PDB entry 8CVO | electron microscopy, 2.95 A resolution | chains A and G of the 9 polymer chains in the assembly

Chain A:
Molecule: 16S ribosomal RNA
From: Cutibacterium acnes
Sequence (1537 nucleotides; row label = number of the first residue in the row):
     1 UUUUUCAUUG GAGAGUUUGA UCCUGGCUCA GGACGAACGC UGGCGGCGUG CUUAACACAU
    61 GCAAGUCGAA CGGAAAGGCC CUGCUUUUGU GGGGUGCUCG AGUGGCGAAC GGGUGAGUAA
   121 CACGUGAGUA ACCUGCCCUU GACUUUGGGA UAACUUCAGG AAACUGGGGC UAAUACCGGA
   181 UAGGAGCUCC UGCUGCAUGG UGGGGGUUGG AAAGUUUCGG CGGUUGGGGA UGGACUCGCG
   241 GCUUAUCAGC UUGUUGGUGG GGUAGUGGCU UACCAAGGCU UUGACGGGUA GCCGGCCUGA
   301 GAGGGUGACC GGCCACAUUG GGACUGAGAU ACGGCCCAGA CUCCUACGGG AGGCAGCAGU
   361 GGGGAAUAUU GCACAAUGGG CGGAAGCCUG AUGCAGCAAC GCCGCGUGCG GGAUGACGGC
   421 CUUCGGGUUG UAAACCGCUU UCGCCUGUGA CGAAGCGUGA GUGACGGUAA UGGGUAAAGA
   481 AGCACCGGCU AACUACGUGC CAGCAGCCXC GGUGAUACGU AGGGUGCGAG CGUUGUCCGG
   541 AUUUAUUGGG CGUAAAGGGC UCGUAGGUGG UUGAUCGCGU CGGAAGUGUA AUCUUGGGGC
   601 UUAACCCUGA GCGUGCUUUC GAUACGGGUU GACUUGAGGA AGGUAGGGGA GAAUGGAAUU
   661 CCUGGUGGAG CGGUGGAAUG CGCAGAUAUC AGGAGGAACA CCAGUGGCGA AGGCGGUUCU
   721 CUGGGCCUUU CCUGACGCUG AGGAGCGAAA GCGUGGGGAG CGAACAGGCU UAGAUACCCU
   781 GGUAGUCCAC GCUGUAAACG GUGGGUACUA GGUGUGGGGU CCAUUCCACG GGUUCCGUGC
   841 CGUAGCUAAC GCUUUAAGUA CCCCGCCUGG GGAGUACGGC CGCAAGGCUA AAACUCAAAG
   901 GAAUUGACGG GGCCCCGCAC AAGCGGCGGA GCAUGCGGAU UAAUUCGAUG XAACGCGUAG
   961 AACCUUACCU GGGUUUGACA UGGAUCGGGA GUGCUCAGAG AUGGGUGUGC CUCUUUUGGG
  1021 GUCGGUUCAC AGGUGGUGCA UGGCUGUCGU CAGCUCGUGU CGUGAGAUGU UGGGUUAAGU
  1081 CCCGCAACGA GCGCAACCCU UGUUCACUGU UGCCAGCACG UUAUGGUGGG GACUCAGUGG
  1141 AGACCGCCGG GGUCAACUCG GAGGAAGGUG GGGAUGACGU CAAGUCAUCA UGCCCCUUAU
  1201 GUCCAGGGCU UCACGCAUGC UACAAUGGCU GGUACAGAGA GUGGCGAGCC UGUGAGGGUG
  1261 AGCGAAUCUC GGAAAGCCGG UCUCAGUUCG GAUUGGGGUC UGCAACUCGA CCUCAUGAAG
  1321 UCGGAGUCGC UAGUAAUCGC AGAUCAGCAA CGCUGCGGUG AAUACGUUCC CGGGGCUUGU
  1381 ACACACXGCC XGUXAAGUCA UGAAAGUUGG UAACACCCGA AGCCGGUGGC CUAACCGUUG
  1441 UGGGGGAGCC GUCGAAGGUG GGACUGGUGA UUAGGACUAA GUCGUAACAA GGUAGCCGUA
  1501 CCGGAAGGUG CGGCUGGAUC ACCUCCUUUC UAAGGAG
Disordered / not traced: 1-905, 1016-1019, 1381-1537
Modified positions: PSU (pseudouridine-5'-monophosphate) at position 498, G7M (N7-methyl-guanosine-5'-monophosphate) at position 509, 2MG (2N-methylguanosine-5'-monophosphate) at position 950, 5MC (5-methylcytidine-5'-monophosphate) at position 951, 5MC (5-methylcytidine-5'-monophosphate) at position 1387, 4OC (4n,o2'-methylcytidine-5'-monophosphate) at position 1389, 5MC (5-methylcytidine-5'-monophosphate) at position 1391, 5MC (5-methylcytidine-5'-monophosphate) at position 1394, UR3 (3-methyluridine-5'-monophoshate) at position 1485, 2MG (2N-methylguanosine-5'-monophosphate) at position 1503, MA6 (6N-dimethyladenosine-5'-monophoshate) at position 1505, MA6 (6N-dimethyladenosine-5'-monophoshate) at position 1506
Bound ions: Mg2+ site 1 near C918 (its only coordinating residue here); Mg2+ site 2 near A921 (its only coordinating residue here); Mg2+ site 3: G928, G929; Mg2+ site 4 near A948 (its only coordinating residue here); Mg2+ site 5: C1039, A1183, G1184 (together with Sarecycline); Mg2+ site 6 near A1095 (its only coordinating residue here); Mg2+ site 7 near A1183 (its only coordinating residue here); Mg2+ site 8 near U1210 (its only coordinating residue here)
Small-molecule neighbours: Sarecycline (V7A): U949, 2MG_950, G1038, C1039, C1181, A1182, A1183, G1184
Reported in the primary citation:
  - Mg2+ coordination: C1039, A1183, G1184
  - binding site for Sarecycline: C1039

Chain G:
Molecule: 30S ribosomal protein S3
From: Cutibacterium acnes
Reference sequence: A0A2B7I5Y3 (A0A2B7I5Y3_CUTAC); numbering as in UniProt (aligned over 1-269)
Amino-acid sequence (269 residues; each row starts with the number of its first residue):
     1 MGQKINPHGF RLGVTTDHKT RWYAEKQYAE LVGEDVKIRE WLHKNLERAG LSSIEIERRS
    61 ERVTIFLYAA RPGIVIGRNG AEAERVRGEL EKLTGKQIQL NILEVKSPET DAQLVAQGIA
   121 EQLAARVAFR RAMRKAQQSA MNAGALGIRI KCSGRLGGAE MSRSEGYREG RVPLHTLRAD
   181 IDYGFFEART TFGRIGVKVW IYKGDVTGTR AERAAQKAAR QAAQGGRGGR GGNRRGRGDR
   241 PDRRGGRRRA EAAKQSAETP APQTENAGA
Disordered / not traced: 1, 216-269

Interface between chain A and chain G:
Pairs across the interface (59; chain A residue first):
  A1040(A) - Arg155(G)  hydrogen bond to the sugar
  A1040(A) - Glu160(G)  hydrogen bond to the sugar
  U1041(A) - Gly154(G)  sugar contact
  U1041(A) - Glu160(G)  phosphate contact
  U1041(A) - Met161(G)  phosphate contact
  U1041(A) - Ser162(G)  hydrogen bond to the phosphate
  U1041(A) - Arg194(G)  hydrogen bond to the sugar
  G1042(A) - Ser153(G)  sugar contact
  G1042(A) - Gly154(G)  sugar contact
  G1042(A) - Ser162(G)  hydrogen bond to the phosphate
  G1042(A) - Phe185(G)  sugar contact
  G1042(A) - Glu187(G)  hydrogen bond to the sugar
  G1042(A) - Arg194(G)  sugar contact
  G1042(A) - Gly196(G)  phosphate contact
  G1043(A) - Phe185(G)  sugar contact
  G1043(A) - Lys198(G)  salt bridge to the phosphate
  C1044(A) - Lys198(G)  salt bridge to the phosphate
  U1045(A) - Gly2(G)  base contact
  U1045(A) - Lys4(G)  phosphate contact
  G1046(A) - Gly2(G)  phosphate contact
  U1047(A) - Gln3(G)  hydrogen bond to the base
  G1091(A) - Arg168(G)  hydrogen bond to the sugar
  G1091(A) - Gly170(G)  sugar contact
  G1091(A) - Arg171(G)  salt bridge to the phosphate
  C1092(A) - Arg171(G)  phosphate contact
  C1092(A) - Val172(G)  hydrogen bond to the phosphate
  C1092(A) - Pro173(G)  phosphate contact
  G1093(A) - Pro173(G)  phosphate contact
  G1093(A) - Leu174(G)  hydrogen bond to the phosphate
  G1093(A) - His175(G)  salt bridge to the phosphate
  C1094(A) - His175(G)  salt bridge to the phosphate
  A1096(A) - His175(G)  base contact
  A1096(A) - Thr176(G)  hydrogen bond to the base
  C1097(A) - His175(G)  base contact
  C1097(A) - Thr176(G)  base contact
  C1097(A) - Leu177(G)  hydrogen bond to the base
  C1097(A) - Arg178(G)  hydrogen bond to the base
  C1098(A) - Val14(G)  sugar contact
  C1098(A) - Leu177(G)  sugar contact
  U1175(A) - Ile5(G)  sugar contact
  U1175(A) - Phe10(G)  sugar contact
  U1175(A) - His175(G)  sugar contact
  G1176(A) - Gln3(G)  sugar contact
  G1176(A) - Lys4(G)  phosphate contact
  G1176(A) - Ile5(G)  hydrogen bond to the phosphate
  G1176(A) - His175(G)  sugar contact
  A1177(A) - Gln3(G)  hydrogen bond to the phosphate
  A1177(A) - Lys4(G)  salt bridge to the phosphate
  C1178(A) - Lys4(G)  salt bridge to the phosphate
  C1178(A) - Arg149(G)  salt bridge to the phosphate
  G1179(A) - Gln3(G)  hydrogen bond to the base
  A1182(A) - Met161(G)  base contact
  A1190(A) - Arg194(G)  sugar contact
  U1191(A) - Gly193(G)  sugar contact
  U1191(A) - Arg194(G)  hydrogen bond to the sugar
  G1192(A) - Thr191(G)  sugar contact
  G1192(A) - Gly193(G)  hydrogen bond to the sugar
  U1242(A) - Lys26(G)  salt bridge to the phosphate
  G1264(A) - Lys26(G)  hydrogen bond to the base
Also at the interface, not in a pair above, chain A (31 interface residues in all): C1048, U1050, A1095, A1174, U1180
Also at the interface, not in a pair above, chain G (35 interface residues in all): Tyr183, Thr190, Phe192, Ile195

Summary:
Chain A and chain G form an interface of 31 and 35 residues respectively, with 19 hydrogen bonds and 9 salt
bridges. Polar pairs include U1047(A)-Gln3(G), A1096(A)-Thr176(G) and C1097(A)-Leu177(G). Bound to chain A:
Sarecycline. From the paper: a binding site for Sarecycline at C1039(A); Mg2+ coordination by C1039(A),
A1183(A) and G1184(A).
Chain A is 16S ribosomal RNA and chain G is 30S ribosomal protein S3, both from Cutibacterium acnes; the
structure, Cutibacterium acnes 30S ribosomal subunit with Sarecycline bound, head domain only in the local
refined map, was determined by electron microscopy, deposited together with 8CWO.
